PDB entry 1UNB | X-ray diffraction, 1.50 A resolution | chain A

# Chain A
Protein: Deacetoxycephalosporin C synthetase
Organism: Streptomyces clavuligerus
Notes: EC 1.14.20.1
UniProt: P18548 (CEFE_STRCL); residue numbers follow UniProt; this construct covers 1-311
Amino-acid sequence (311 residues; numbered 1 to 311; the number before each row is that of its first residue):
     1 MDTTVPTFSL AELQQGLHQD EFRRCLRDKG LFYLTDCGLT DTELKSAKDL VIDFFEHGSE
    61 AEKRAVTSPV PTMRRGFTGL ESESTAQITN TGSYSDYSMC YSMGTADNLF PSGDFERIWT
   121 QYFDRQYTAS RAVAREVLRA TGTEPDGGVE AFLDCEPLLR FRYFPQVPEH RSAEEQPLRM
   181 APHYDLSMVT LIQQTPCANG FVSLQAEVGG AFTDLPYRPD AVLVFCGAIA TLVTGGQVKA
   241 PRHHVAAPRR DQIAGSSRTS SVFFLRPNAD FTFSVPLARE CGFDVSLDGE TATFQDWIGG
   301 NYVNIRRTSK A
Unresolved in the structure: 81-90, 167-177, 311
Bound ions: Fe2+: His-183, Asp-185, His-243 (together with 2-oxoglutaric acid, PN1)
Residues lining bound ligands:
  - 2-oxoglutaric acid (AKG): Arg-162, Phe-164, Met-180, His-183, Asp-185, Ile-192, Leu-204, His-243, Val-245, Arg-258, Ser-260, Val-262, Phe-264, Ile-305
  - 2-oxoglutaric acid / PN1: Thr-72, Met-73, Arg-74, Ser-102, Leu-158, Arg-160, Arg-162, Phe-164, Met-180, His-183, Asp-185, Thr-190, Ile-192, Leu-204, Phe-225, His-243, Val-245, Arg-258, Ser-260, Val-262, Phe-264, Asn-304, Ile-305
  - PN1 ((2S,6R)-6-{[(2R)-2-amino-2-phenylethanoyl]amino}-3,3-dimethyl-7-oxo-4-thia-1-azabicyclo[3.2.0]heptane-2-carboxylic acid): Thr-72, Met-73, Arg-74, Ser-102, Leu-158, Arg-160, Arg-162, Met-180, His-183, Asp-185, Thr-190, Ile-192, Leu-204, Phe-225, His-243, Val-245, Ser-260, Val-262, Phe-264, Asn-304, Ile-305
What the authors report for this chain:
  - Fe2+ coordination: His-243

# Summary
Ligands of chain A: 2-oxoglutaric acid, compound PN1 and 2-oxoglutaric acid / PN1. The Fe2+ site is built by
His-183, Asp-185 and His-243. The paper reports Fe2+ coordination by His-243.
Chain A is Deacetoxycephalosporin C synthetase (Streptomyces clavuligerus); the structure,
Deacetoxycephalosporin C synthase complexed with 2-oxoglutarate and ampicillin, was determined by X-ray
diffraction, deposited together with 1UOB, 1UOF, 1UOG and 1UO9.
